5L9Q - chain A; structure by X-ray diffraction, 1.75 A resolution.

== Chain A ==
Protein: Macrod-type macrodomain
Organism: Oceanobacillus iheyensis (strain DSM 14371 / CIP 107618 / JCM 11309 / KCTC 3954 / HTE831)
Reference sequence: Q8EP31 (Q8EP31_OCEIH); residue numbers follow UniProt; this construct covers 1-185
Sequence (208 residues; each row starts with the number of its first residue; numbers below 1 keep their minus sign (Met-22 is residue -22)):
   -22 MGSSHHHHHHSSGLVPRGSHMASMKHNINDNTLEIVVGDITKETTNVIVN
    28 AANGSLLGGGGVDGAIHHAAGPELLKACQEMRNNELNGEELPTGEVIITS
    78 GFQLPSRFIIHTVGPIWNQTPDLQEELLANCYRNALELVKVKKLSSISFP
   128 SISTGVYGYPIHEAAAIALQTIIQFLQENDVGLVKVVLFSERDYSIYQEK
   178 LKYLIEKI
Not modelled in the structure: -22 to -5
Differences from the reference sequence: expression tag (-22 to 0)
Ligand contacts: ADP (adenosine-5'-diphosphate): Gly15, Asp16, Ile17, Ala28, Gly37, Gly38, Val39, Asp40, Ala42, Pro127, Ser128, Ile129, Ser130, Thr131, Gly132, Val133, Tyr134, Val164, Phe166, Asp170
Reported in the primary citation:
  - binding site for ADP: Val133, Tyr134
  - catalytic residues: Asn27, Asn30, Asp40, His44, Tyr134 (citing earlier work)
  - mutagenesis - N30A, D40A (4.4-fold): decreased catalytic activity
  - mutagenesis - N30A, G37V: unchanged stability
  - mutagenesis - G37V: unchanged binding to OAADPr
  - mutagenesis - G37V: decreased catalytic activity on MARylated proteins

== Summary ==
Bound to chain A: ADP. From the paper: catalytic residues Asn27, Asn30 and Asp40 among others; N30A and D40A
reduce catalytic activity.
Chain A is Macrod-type macrodomain (Oceanobacillus iheyensis (strain DSM 14371 / CIP 107618 / JCM 11309 / KCTC
3954 / HTE831)); the structure, Oceanobacillus iheyensis macrodomain with ADP, was determined by X-ray
diffraction (same publication as 5FUD, 5L9K, 5LAU, 5LBP and 5LCC).
